Entry 8EUJ (electron microscopy, 3.36 A resolution); this record covers chains A and J of the 10 polymer chains in the assembly.

Chain A:
Protein: Histone H3.2
Reference sequence: A0A310TTQ1 (A0A310TTQ1_XENLA); residues 1-136 here = UniProt positions 1-136
Sequence (136 residues; each row starts with the number of its first residue):
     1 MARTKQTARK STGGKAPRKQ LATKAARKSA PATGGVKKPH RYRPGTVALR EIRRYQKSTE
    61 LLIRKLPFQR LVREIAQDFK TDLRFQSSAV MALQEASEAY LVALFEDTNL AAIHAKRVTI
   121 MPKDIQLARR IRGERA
Disordered / not traced: 1-41, 135-136
Differences from the reference sequence: conflict Ala111 (Cys in A0A310TTQ1)

Chain J:
Molecule: 227-nt DNA strand
Sequence (227 nucleotides; row label = number of the first residue in the row; numbers below 1 keep their minus sign (DT-153 is residue -153)):
  -153 TCGGTACCCG GGGATCCTCT AGAGTGGGAG CTCGGAACAC TATCCGACTG GCACCGGCAA
   -93 GGTCGCTGTT CAATACATGC ACAGGATGTA TATATCTGAC ACGTGCCTGG AGACTAGGGA
   -33 GTAATCCCCT TGGCGGTTAA AACGCGGGGG ACAGCGCGTA CGTGCGTTTA AGCGGTGCTA
    27 GAGCTGTCTA CGACCAATTG AGCGGCCTCG GCACCGGGAT TCTCCAG
Disordered / not traced: -153 to -73, 73

Chain A / chain J interface:
Pairs across the interface (20; chain A residue first):
  Tyr42(A) with DG-8(J), hydrogen bond to the base; DG-7(J), hydrogen bond to the sugar; DC71(J), phosphate contact
  Arg43(A) with DC70(J), sugar contact
  Pro44(A) with DC70(J), phosphate contact
  Thr46(A) with DT69(J), hydrogen bond to the phosphate; DC70(J), hydrogen bond to the phosphate
  Arg73(A) with DT-23(J), salt bridge to the phosphate; DG-22(J), salt bridge to the phosphate
  Arg84(A) with DT-23(J), sugar contact
  Phe85(A) with DT-24(J), phosphate contact; DT-23(J), hydrogen bond to the phosphate
  Gln86(A) with DT-24(J), phosphate contact
  Ser87(A) with DT-24(J), hydrogen bond to the phosphate
  Arg117(A) with DA-3(J), phosphate contact; DC-2(J), salt bridge to the phosphate
  Val118(A) with DG-4(J), sugar contact; DA-3(J), hydrogen bond to the phosphate
  Thr119(A) with DG-4(J), phosphate contact; DA-3(J), hydrogen bond to the phosphate
Also at the interface, not in a pair above, chain A (13 interface residues in all): Lys116
Also at the interface, not in a pair above, chain J (12 interface residues in all): DG-5

Summary:
Chain A and chain J form an interface of 13 and 12 residues respectively; the contacts include 8 hydrogen
bonds and 3 salt bridges. Polar pairs include Tyr42(A)-DG-8(J), Tyr42(A)-DG-7(J) and Thr46(A)-DT69(J).
Here chain A is Histone H3.2 and chain J is a 227-nt DNA strand. Entry 8EUJ (Class2 of the INO80-Nucleosome
complex) was determined by electron microscopy together with 8ETS, 8ETT, 8ETU, 8ETV, 8ETW, 8EU9, 8EUE and 8EUF
from the same study.
